PDB entry 3FWK | X-ray diffraction, 1.20 A resolution | chain A

Chain A:
Protein: FMN Adenylyltransferase
From: Candida glabrata
Notes: EC 2.7.7.2
UniProt: Q6FNA9 (Q6FNA9_CANGA); numbering as in UniProt (aligned over 1-304)
Amino-acid sequence (308 residues; numbered -3 to 304; the number before each row is that of its first residue; numbers below 1 keep their minus sign (Gly-3 is residue -3)):
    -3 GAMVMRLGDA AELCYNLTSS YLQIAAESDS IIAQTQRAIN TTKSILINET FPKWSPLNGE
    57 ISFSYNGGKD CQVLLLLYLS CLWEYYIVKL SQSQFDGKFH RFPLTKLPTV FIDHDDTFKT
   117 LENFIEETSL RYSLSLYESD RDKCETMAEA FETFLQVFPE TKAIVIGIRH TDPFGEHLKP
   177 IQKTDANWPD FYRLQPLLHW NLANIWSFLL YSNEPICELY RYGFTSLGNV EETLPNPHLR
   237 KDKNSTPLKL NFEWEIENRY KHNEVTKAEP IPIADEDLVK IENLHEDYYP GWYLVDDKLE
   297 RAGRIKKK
Unresolved in the structure: 85-101
Construct notes: expression tag (-3 to 0)
Residues lining bound ligands: beta-D-glucopyranose (BGC): Lys49, Trp50, Lys158, Tyr188
From the paper describing this entry:
  - mutagenesis - R297A: decreased binding to ATP
  - mutagenesis - R297A (3-fold): decreased binding to FMN
  - conformationally variable residues (order/disorder transition): Lys85 to Thr101
  - catalytic residues: Arg297 (proposed by the authors, not directly observed)

Overview:
Ligands of chain A: beta-D-glucopyranose. From the paper: the catalytic residue Arg297; R297A reduces binding
to ATP.
Chain A is FMN Adenylyltransferase (Candida glabrata); the structure, Crystal Structure of Candida glabrata
FMN Adenylyltransferase, was determined by X-ray diffraction, deposited together with 3G59, 3G5A and 3G6K.
